2GVW - chain A; structure by X-ray diffraction, 1.86 A resolution.

[Chain A]
Molecule: Phosphotriesterase
Source organism: Loligo vulgaris
Notes: EC 3.1.8.2
UniProtKB: Q7SIG4 (DFPA_LOLVU); numbering as in UniProt (aligned over 1-314)
Sequence (314 residues; numbered 1 to 314; the number before each row is that of its first residue):
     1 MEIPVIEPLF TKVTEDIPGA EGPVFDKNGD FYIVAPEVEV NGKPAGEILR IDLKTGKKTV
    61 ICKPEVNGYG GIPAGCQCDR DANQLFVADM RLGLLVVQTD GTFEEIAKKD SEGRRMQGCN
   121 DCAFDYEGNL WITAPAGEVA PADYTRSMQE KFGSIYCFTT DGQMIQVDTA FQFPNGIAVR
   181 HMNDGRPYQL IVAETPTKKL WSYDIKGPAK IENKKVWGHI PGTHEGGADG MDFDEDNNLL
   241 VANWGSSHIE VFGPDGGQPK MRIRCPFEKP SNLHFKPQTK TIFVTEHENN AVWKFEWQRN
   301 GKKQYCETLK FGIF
Not modelled in the structure: 1-2
UniProt features mapped onto this chain:
  - active site: His287 (Proton acceptor)
  - binding site (Ca(2+)): Glu21, Asn120, Asn175, Asp229, Asp232, Leu273, His274
  - mutagenesis: Glu21 (E21Q: 100% decrease in activity. Loss of calcium 1 binding), Glu37 (E37Q: 50% decrease in activity), Gln77 (Q77F: 100% decrease in activity; Q77W: No effect on activity; Q77Y: 6% increase in activity), Asn120 (N120D: 96% decrease in activity. 100% decrease in activity; when associated with N-229), Asp121 (D121F: 100% decrease in activity), Tyr144 (Y144S: 8% increase in activity), Arg146 (R146S: 45% decrease in activity), Met148 (M148A: 26% decrease in activity), Phe173 (F173A: 84% decrease in activity; F173L: 28% decrease in activity; F173S: 68% decrease in activity; F173V: 46% decrease in activity; F173W: 19% decrease in activity; F173Y: 53% decrease in activity), Asn175 (N175D: 98% decrease in activity), His181 (H181N: 20% decrease in activity), Thr195 (T195A: 60% decrease in activity; T195L: 11% decrease in activity; T195V: 3% decrease in activity), 13 further mutagenesis entries in UniProt

[Overview]
UniProt lists active-site residue His287, 7 Ca2+-binding residues and 25 mutagenesis sites.
Chain A is Phosphotriesterase (Loligo vulgaris); the structure, Structure of diisopropyl fluorophosphatase
(DFPase) holoenzyme (RT), was determined by X-ray diffraction, deposited together with 2GVU, 2GVV and 2GVX.
